PDB entry 9IS8 | electron microscopy, 2.77 A resolution | chains B and C of the 4 polymer chains in the assembly

[Chain B]
Protein: Potassium channel KAT3
From: Arabidopsis thaliana
Reference sequence: P92960 (KAT3_ARATH); residues 1-662 here = UniProt positions 1-662
Amino-acid sequence (710 residues; row label = number of the first residue in the row):
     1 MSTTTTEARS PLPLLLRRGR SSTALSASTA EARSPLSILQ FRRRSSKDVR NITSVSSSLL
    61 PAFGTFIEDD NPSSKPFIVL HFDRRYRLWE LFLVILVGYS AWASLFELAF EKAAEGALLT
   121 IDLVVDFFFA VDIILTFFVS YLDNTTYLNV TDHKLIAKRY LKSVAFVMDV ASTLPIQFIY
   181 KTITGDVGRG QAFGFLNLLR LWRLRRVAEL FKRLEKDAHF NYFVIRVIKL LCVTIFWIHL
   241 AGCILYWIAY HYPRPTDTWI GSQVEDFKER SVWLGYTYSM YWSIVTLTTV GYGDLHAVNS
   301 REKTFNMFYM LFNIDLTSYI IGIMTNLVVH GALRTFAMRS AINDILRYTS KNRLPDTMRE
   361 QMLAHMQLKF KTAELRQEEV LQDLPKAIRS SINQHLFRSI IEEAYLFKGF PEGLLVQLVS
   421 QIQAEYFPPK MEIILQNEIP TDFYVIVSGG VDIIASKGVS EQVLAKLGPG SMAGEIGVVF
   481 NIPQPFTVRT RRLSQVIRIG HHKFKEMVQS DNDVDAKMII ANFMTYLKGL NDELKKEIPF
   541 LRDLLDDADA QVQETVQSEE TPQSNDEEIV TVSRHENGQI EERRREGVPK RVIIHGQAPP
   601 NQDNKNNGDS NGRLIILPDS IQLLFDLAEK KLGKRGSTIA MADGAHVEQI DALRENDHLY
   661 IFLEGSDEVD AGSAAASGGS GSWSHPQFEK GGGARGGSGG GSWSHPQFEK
Not modelled in the structure: 1-52, 527-710
Construct notes: engineered mutation D315 (Gly in P92960); expression tag (663-710)
Metal / ion sites: K+ site 1: T289, V290 (shared with 2 residues of chain A; T253(C), V254(C) of chain C; 2 residues of chain D); K+ site 2: T289 (shared with 1 residue of chain A; T253(C) of chain C; 1 residue of chain D); K+ site 3: G291 (shared with 1 residue of chain A; G255(C), Y256(C) of chain C; 2 residues of chain D)
UniProt features mapped onto this chain:
  - binding site (a nucleoside 3',5'-cyclic phosphate): L406 to L527

[Chain C]
Protein: Potassium channel AKT1
From: Arabidopsis thaliana
Reference sequence: Q38998 (AKT1_ARATH); residues 1-857 here = UniProt positions 1-857
Amino-acid sequence (885 residues; row label = number of the first residue in the row):
     1 MRGGALLCGQ VQDEIEQLSR ESSHFSLSTG ILPSLGARSN RRVKLRRFVV SPYDHKYRIW
    61 EAFLVVLVVY TAWVSPFEFG FLRKPRPPLS ITDNIVNAFF AIDIIMTFFV GYLDKSTYLI
   121 VDDRKQIAFK YLRSWFLLDL VSTIPSEAAM RISSQSYGLF NMLRLWRLRR VGALFARLEK
   181 DRNFNYFWVR CAKLVCVTLF AVHCAACFYY LIAARNSNPA KTWIGANVAN FLEESLWMRY
   241 VTSMYWSITT LTTVGYGDLH PVNTKEMIFD IFYMLFNLGL TAYLIGNMTN LVVHGTSRTR
   301 NFRDTIQAAS NFAHRNHLPP RLQDQMLAHL CLKYRTDSEG LQQQETLDAL PKAIRSSISH
   361 FLFYSLMDKV YLFRGVSNDL LFQLVSEMKA EYFPPKEDVI LQNEAPTDFY ILVNGTADLV
   421 DVDTGTESIV REVKAGDIIG EIGVLCYRPQ LFTVRTKRLC QLLRMNRTTF LNIIQANVGD
   481 GTIIMNNLLQ HLKEMNDPVM TNVLLEIENM LARGKMDLPL NLCFAAIRED DLLLHQLLKR
   541 GLDPNESDNN GRTPLHIAAS KGTLNCVLLL LEYHADPNCR DAEGSVPLWE AMVEGHEKVV
   601 KVLLEHGSTI DAGDVGHFAC TAAEQGNLKL LKEIVLHGGD VTRPRATGTS ALHTAVCEEN
   661 IEMVKYLLEQ GADVNKQDMH GWTPRDLAEQ QGHEDIKALF REKLHERRVH IETSSSVPIL
   721 KTGIRFLGRF TSEPNIRPAS REVSFRIRET RARRKTNNFD NSLFGILANQ SVPKNGLATV
   781 DEGRTGNPVR VTISCAEKDD IAGKLVLLPG SFKELLELGS NKFGIVATKV MNKDNNAEID
   841 DVDVIRDGDH LIFATDSLEG SDEVDAGSAA ASGGSGSDYK DDDDK
Not modelled in the structure: 1-51, 493-885
Construct notes: expression tag (858-885)
Metal / ion sites: K+ site 1: T253, V254 (shared with 2 residues of chain A; T289(B), V290(B) of chain B; 2 residues of chain D); K+ site 2: T253 (shared with 1 residue of chain A; T289(B) of chain B; 1 residue of chain D); K+ site 3: G255, Y256 (shared with 1 residue of chain A; G291(B) of chain B; 2 residues of chain D)
UniProt features mapped onto this chain:
  - binding site (a nucleoside 3',5'-cyclic phosphate): L372 to K493

[Chain B / chain C interface]
Pairs across the interface (61; chain B residue first):
  Y278(B) - M267(C)
  Y281(B) - P261(C)
  Y281(B) - I271(C)
  I284(B) - M274(C)  hydrophobic
  I284(B) - L275(C)  hydrophobic
  V285(B) - M274(C)  hydrophobic
  L287(B) - L278(C)  hydrophobic
  T288(B) - T253(C)
  T288(B) - M274(C)
  T289(B) - T253(C)
  V290(B) - T250(C)
  V290(B) - T253(C)
  V290(B) - V254(C)
  V290(B) - G255(C)
  V290(B) - M274(C)  hydrophobic
  G291(B) - G255(C)
  Y292(B) - W246(C)
  Y292(B) - T250(C)  hydrogen bond
  Y292(B) - Y256(C)
  Y292(B) - G257(C)
  Y292(B) - H260(C)
  Y292(B) - P261(C)
  Y292(B) - D270(C)  hydrogen bond
  D294(B) - H260(C)  salt bridge
  I321(B) - I285(C)  hydrophobic
  M324(B) - A282(C)  hydrophobic
  T325(B) - T289(C)
  V329(B) - N290(C)
  A332(B) - H294(C)
  F336(B) - H294(C)
  R339(B) - E179(C)  hydrogen bond (side chain-backbone)
  R339(B) - D181(C)  hydrogen bond (side chain-backbone)
  R339(B) - R182(C)
  R339(B) - F184(C)  hydrogen bond (side chain-backbone)
  R339(B) - Y186(C)
  D344(B) - Q343(C)  hydrogen bond (backbone-side chain)
  D344(B) - T346(C)
  L346(B) - R182(C)
  R347(B) - D337(C)  hydrogen bond (side chain-backbone)
  R347(B) - G340(C)
  R347(B) - Q343(C)  hydrogen bond
  Y348(B) - Q343(C)
  Y348(B) - I358(C)
  K351(B) - E339(C)
  K351(B) - L341(C)
  R353(B) - F361(C)
  L354(B) - F361(C)  hydrophobic
  L354(B) - L362(C)  hydrophobic
  P355(B) - F361(C)
  M358(B) - S357(C)
  M358(B) - I358(C)  hydrophobic
  Q361(B) - I354(C)
  M362(B) - L350(C)  hydrophobic
  M362(B) - I358(C)  hydrophobic
  H365(B) - P351(C)
  K369(B) - A349(C)
  K430(B) - P351(C)
  G458(B) - A476(C)
  G458(B) - N477(C)
  V459(B) - D379(C)
  S460(B) - D379(C)
Interface residues without a listed pair, chain B (46 interface residues in all): I238, L274, T277, M280, I320, V328, I342, N343, I345, N352, R359
Interface residues without a listed pair, chain C (52 interface residues in all): K180, L259, T264, I268, G279, Y283, G286, N287, S338, L347

[Overview]
46 residues of chain B face 52 of chain C across their interface; the contacts include 8 hydrogen bonds and 1
salt bridge. Among the polar pairs are D294(B)-H260(C), Y292(B)-T250(C) and Y292(B)-D270(C).
Chain B is Potassium channel KAT3 and chain C is Potassium channel AKT1, both from Arabidopsis thaliana; the
structure, Cryo-EM structure of AKT1-AtKC1(G315D), was determined by electron microscopy together with 7WM1
and 7WM2 from the same study.
